4ZKI - chains A and B; structure by X-ray diffraction, 3.40 A resolution.

Chain A (and B):
Molecule: Histidine kinase
Organism: Lactobacillus plantarum JDM1
Notes: EC 2.7.13.3; chain B of this document is another copy of the same molecule, construct and numbering; everything in this record applies to it too
UniProt: C6VIM1 (C6VIM1_LACPJ); numbering as in UniProt (aligned over 370-624)
Sequence (277 residues; each row starts with the number of its first residue):
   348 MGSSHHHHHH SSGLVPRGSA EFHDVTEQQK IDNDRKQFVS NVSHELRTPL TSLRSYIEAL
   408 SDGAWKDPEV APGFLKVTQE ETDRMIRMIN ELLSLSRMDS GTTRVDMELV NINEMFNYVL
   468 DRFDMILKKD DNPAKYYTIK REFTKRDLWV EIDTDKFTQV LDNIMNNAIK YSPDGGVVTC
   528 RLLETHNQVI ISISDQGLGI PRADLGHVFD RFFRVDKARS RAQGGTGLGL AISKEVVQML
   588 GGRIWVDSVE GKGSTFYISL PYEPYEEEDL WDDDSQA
Unresolved in the structure: 348-371, 478, 565-569, 611-624 (chain B: 348-383, 442-450, 478-481, 565-569, 611-624)
Construct notes: expression tag (348-369)
From the paper describing this entry:
  - binding site for the ligand ADP: H391, K517, Y518, D542, I547, F603
  - post-translational modification sites: H391 (citing earlier work)

Chain A / chain B interface:
Contacting residue pairs - 47 pairs, chain A then chain B:
  R382(A) with Q384(B)
  K383(A) with Q384(B)
  V386(A) with Q384(B); V386(B), hydrophobic; L440(B)
  S390(A) with L440(B)
  L393(A) with L393(B), hydrophobic
  R394(A) with N437(B)
  L397(A) with T429(B); M432(B), hydrophobic; I433(B), hydrophobic
  L400(A) with L400(B), hydrophobic
  R401(A) with D430(B); I433(B)
  I404(A) with L422(B); T425(B); Q426(B); T429(B)
  L407(A) with L422(B)
  S408(A) with L422(B)
  W412(A) with W412(B); P415(B), hydrophobic; A418(B), hydrophobic; P419(B), hydrophobic; L422(B)
  P415(A) with W412(B), hydrophobic
  A418(A) with W412(B), hydrophobic
  P419(A) with W412(B), hydrophobic
  L422(A) with I404(B); L407(B); S408(B); W412(B), hydrophobic
  T425(A) with I404(B)
  Q426(A) with I404(B)
  T429(A) with L397(B); R401(B); I404(B)
  M432(A) with L397(B); M432(B), hydrophobic
  I433(A) with R401(B)
  I436(A) with S390(B); R394(B); L397(B), hydrophobic
  N437(A) with R394(B), hydrogen bond
  L440(A) with S390(B); T573(B)
  S443(A) with S387(B)
Other interface residues (no listed pair), chain A (34 interface residues in all): F385, S387, V389, T398, D414, D430, L439, R444
Other interface residues (no listed pair), chain B (29 interface residues in all): V389, D414, I436

In short:
Chain A and chain B form an interface of 34 and 29 residues respectively, with 1 hydrogen bond. Its one
hydrogen-bonded contact is N437(A)-R394(B). The paper reports a binding site for the ligand ADP at H391(A),
K517(A) and Y518(A) among others; a modification site at H391(A).
Both chains are Histidine kinase (Lactobacillus plantarum JDM1). Entry 4ZKI (The crystal structure of
Histidine Kinase YycG with ADP) was determined by X-ray diffraction, deposited together with 5C93, 4U7N and
4U7O.
